PDB entry 3U1C | X-ray diffraction, 1.80 A resolution | chain A

== Chain A ==
Molecule: Tropomyosin alpha-1 chain
Source organism: Gallus gallus
UniProtKB: P04268 (TPM1_CHICK); residues 1-98 here = UniProt positions 1-98
Sequence (101 residues; each row starts with the number of its first residue; numbers below 1 keep their minus sign (Ala-2 is residue -2)):
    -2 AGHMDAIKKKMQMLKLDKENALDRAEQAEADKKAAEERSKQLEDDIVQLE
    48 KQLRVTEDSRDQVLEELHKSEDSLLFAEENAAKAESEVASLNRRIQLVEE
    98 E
Differences from the reference sequence: expression tag (-2 to 0)
What the authors report for this chain:
  - interface residues: Ser36, Ser67

== Overview ==
From the paper: interface residues Ser36 and Ser67.
Chain A is Tropomyosin alpha-1 chain (Gallus gallus); the structure, Anti-parallel dimer of N-terminal 98-aa
fragment of smooth muscle tropomyosin alpha, was determined by X-ray diffraction together with 3U1A and 3U59
from the same study.
